PDB entry 6AZU | X-ray diffraction, 2.82 A resolution | chain A

== Chain A ==
Name: Indoleamine 2,3-dioxygenase 1
From: Homo sapiens
Notes: EC 1.13.11.52
UniProtKB: P14902 (I23O1_HUMAN); numbering as in UniProt (aligned over 5-403)
Chain sequence (402 residues; each row starts with the number of its first residue):
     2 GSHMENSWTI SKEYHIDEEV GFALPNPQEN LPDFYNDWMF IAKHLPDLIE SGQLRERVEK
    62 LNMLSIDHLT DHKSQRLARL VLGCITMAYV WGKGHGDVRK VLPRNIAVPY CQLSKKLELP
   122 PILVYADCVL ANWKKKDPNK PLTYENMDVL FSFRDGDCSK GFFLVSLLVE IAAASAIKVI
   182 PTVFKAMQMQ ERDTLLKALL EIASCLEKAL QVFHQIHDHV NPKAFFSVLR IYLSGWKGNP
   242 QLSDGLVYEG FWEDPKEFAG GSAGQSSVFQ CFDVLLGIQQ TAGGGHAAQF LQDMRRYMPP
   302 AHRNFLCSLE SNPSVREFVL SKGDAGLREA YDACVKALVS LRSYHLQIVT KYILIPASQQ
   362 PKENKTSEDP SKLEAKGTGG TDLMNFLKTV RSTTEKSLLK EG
Disordered / not traced: 2-11, 361-380, 402-403
Differences from the reference sequence: expression tag (2-4)
Metal / ion sites: heme Fe: Ala264, His346
Residues lining bound ligands: heme (HEM): Tyr126, Phe163, Ser167, Val170, Glu171, Phe214, Phe226, Gly262, Ala264, Gly265, Ser267, Val269, Phe270, Gln271, Phe291, Leu292, Met295, Arg343, His346, Ile349, Val350, Tyr353, Ile354, Leu384, Leu388, Val391
From the paper describing this entry:
  - heme coordination: His346

== In short ==
Bound to chain A: heme. Ala264 and His346 coordinate a heme Fe ion. From the paper: heme coordination by
His346.
Chain A is Indoleamine 2,3-dioxygenase 1 (Homo sapiens); the structure, Holo IDO1 crystal structure, was
determined by X-ray diffraction, deposited together with 6AZV and 6AZW.
